Entry 4DR1 (X-ray diffraction, 3.60 A resolution); this record covers chains A and L of the 21 polymer chains in the assembly.

# Chain A
Molecule: 16S rRNA
From: Thermus thermophilus
Sequence (1522 nucleotides; each row starts with the number of its first residue; note: 42 numbers in that range are skipped by the numbering (no residue carries them; nothing is unmodelled there); a row labelled like 190A-190L holds insertion residues (190A, then the next letters in order); numbering starts at 0):
     0 UUUGUUGGAG AGUUUGAUCC UGGCUCAGGG UGAACGCUGG CGGCGUGCCU AAGACAUGCA
    60 AGUCGUGCGG G
    73 CCGCGGGGUU UU
    88 ACUCCG
    95 UGGUC
   101 AGCGGCGGAC GGGUGAGUAA CGCGUGGGU
  129A G
   130 ACCUACCCGG AAGAGGGGGA CAACCCGGGG AAACUCGGGC UAAUCCCCCA UGUGGACCCG
   190 C
190A-190L CCCUUGGGGUGU
   191 GUCCAAAGGG CUUU
   216 GCCCGCUUCC GGAUGGGCCC GCGUCCCAUC AGCUAGUUGG UGGGGUAAUG GCCCACCAAG
   276 GCGACGACGG GUAGCCGGUC UGAGAGGAUG GCCGGCCACA GGGGCACUGA GACACGGGCC
   336 CCACUCCUAC GGGAGGCAGC AGUUAGGAAU CUUCCGCAAU GGGCGCAAGC CUGACGGAGC
   396 GACGCCGCUU GGAGGAAGAA GCCCUUCGGG GUGUAAACUC CUGAA
   442 CCCGGGACGA AACCCCCGAC GA
   474 GGGGACUGAC GGUACCGGG
   494 GUAAUAGCGC CGGCCAACUC CGUGCCAGCA GCCGCGGUAA UACGGAGGGC GCGAGCGUUA
   554 CCCGGAUUCA CUGGGCGUAA AGGGCGUGUA GGCGGCCUGG GGCGUCCCAU GUGAAAGACC
   614 ACGGCUCAAC CGUGGGGGAG CGUGGGAUAC GCUCAGGCUA GACGGUGGGA GAGGGUGGUG
   674 GAAUUCCCGG AGUAGCGGUG AAAUGCGCAG AUACCGGGAG GAACGCCGAU GGCGAAGGCA
   734 GCCACCUGGU CCACCCGUGA CGCUGAGGCG CGAAAGCGUG GGGAGCAAAC CGGAUUAGAU
   794 ACCCGGGUAG UCCACGCCCU AAACGAUGCG CGCUAGGUCU CUGGGUCU
   848 CCUGGGGGCC GAAGCUAACG CGUUAAGCGC GCCGCCUGGG GAGUACGGCC GCAAGGCUGA
   908 AACUCAAAGG AAUUGACGGG GGCCCGCACA AGCGGUGGAG CAUGUGGUUU AAUUCGAAGX
   968 AACGCGAAGA ACCUUACCAG GCCUUGACAU GCUAGG
 1003A G
  1004 AACCCGGGUG AAAGCCUGGG GUGCCCC
1030A-1030D GCGA
  1031 GGGGAGCCCU AGCACAGGUG CUGCAUGGCC GUCGUCAGCU CGUGCCGUGA GGUGUUGGGU
  1091 UAAGUCCCGC AACGAGCGCA ACCCCCGCCG UUAGUUGCCA GCGGUUCGGC CGGGCACUCU
  1151 AACGGGACUG CCCGCGAAA
  1171 GCGGGAGGAA GGAGGGGACG ACGUCUGGUC AGCAUGGCCC UUACGGCCUG GGCGACACAC
  1231 GUGCUACAAU GCCCACUACA AAGCGAUGCC ACCCGGCAAC GGGGAGCUAA UCGCAAAAAG
  1291 GUGGGCCCAG UUCGGAUUGG GGUCUGCAAC CCGACCCCAU GAAGCCGGAA UCGCUAGUAA
  1351 UCGCGGAUCA G
 1361A C
  1362 CAUGCCGCGG UGAAUACGUU CCCGGGCCUU GUACACACXG CCXGUXACGC CAUGGGAGCG
  1422 GGCUCUACCC GAAGUCGCCG GG
  1446 AGCCUACGGG
  1459 CAGGCGCCGA GGGUAGGGCC CGUGACUGGG GCGAAGUCGU AACAAGGUAG CUGUACCGGA
  1519 AGGUGCGGCU GGAUCCACUC CUUUCU
Unresolved in the structure: 0-4, 1534-1538
Sequence notes: conflict C1534 (A2157 in M26923.1), A1535 (C2158 in M26923.1)
Modified positions: PSU (pseudouridine-5'-monophosphate) at position 516, 7MG (7N-methyl-8-hydroguanosine-5'-monophosphate) at position 527, M2G (N2-dimethylguanosine-5'-monophosphate) at position 966, 5MC (5-methylcytidine-5'-monophosphate) at position 967, 2MG (2N-methylguanosine-5'-monophosphate) at position 1207, 5MC (5-methylcytidine-5'-monophosphate) at position 1400, 4OC (4n,o2'-methylcytidine-5'-monophosphate) at position 1402, 5MC (5-methylcytidine-5'-monophosphate) at position 1404, 5MC (5-methylcytidine-5'-monophosphate) at position 1407, UR3 (3-methyluridine-5'-monophoshate) at position 1498, MA6 (6N-dimethyladenosine-5'-monophoshate) at position 1518, MA6 (6N-dimethyladenosine-5'-monophoshate) at position 1519, PSU (pseudouridine-5'-monophosphate) at position 1540, PSU (pseudouridine-5'-monophosphate) at position 1541
Metal / ion sites: Mg2+ site 1 near U5 (its only coordinating residue here); Mg2+ site 2 near G21 (its only coordinating residue here); Mg2+ site 3 near G22 (its only coordinating residue here); Mg2+ site 4: G46, G394; Mg2+ site 5: C48, G115; Mg2+ site 6: C58, U387; Mg2+ site 7: A59, U387; Mg2+ site 8: G61, U62, G105; Mg2+ site 9 near G70 (its only coordinating residue here); Mg2+ site 10 near U90 (its only coordinating residue here); Mg2+ site 11 near C92 (its only coordinating residue here); Mg2+ site 12 near G107 (its only coordinating residue here); 102 more Mg2+ sites not listed

# Chain L
Molecule: 30S ribosomal protein S12
From: Thermus thermophilus
Reference sequence: F6DEQ7 (F6DEQ7_THETG); residues 1-135 here = UniProt positions 1-135
Amino-acid sequence (135 residues; row label = number of the first residue in the row):
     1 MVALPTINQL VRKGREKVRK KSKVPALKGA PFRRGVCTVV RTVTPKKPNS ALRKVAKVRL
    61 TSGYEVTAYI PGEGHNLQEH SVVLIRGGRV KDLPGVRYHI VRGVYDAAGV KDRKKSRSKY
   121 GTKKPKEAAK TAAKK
Unresolved in the structure: 1-4, 129-135
Modified positions: Asp-92 ((3s)-3-(methylsulfanyl)-l-aspartic acid; 0TD)

# How chain A and chain L interact
Pairs across the interface (124; chain A residue first):
  U24(A) with Lys-23(L), phosphate contact
  A33(A) with Phe-32(L), base contact
  C34(A) with Phe-32(L), sugar contact; Val-101(L), sugar contact; Val-104(L), phosphate contact
  G35(A) with Val-104(L), phosphate contact; Arg-117(L), hydrogen bond to the sugar; Ser-118(L), hydrogen bond to the sugar; Gly-121(L), sugar contact
  C36(A) with Arg-117(L), sugar contact; Thr-122(L), sugar contact; Lys-123(L), salt bridge to the phosphate; Lys-124(L), phosphate contact
  U37(A) with Lys-123(L), salt bridge to the phosphate; Lys-124(L), hydrogen bond to the phosphate
  C241(A) with Arg-19(L), hydrogen bond to the phosphate
  C242(A) with Arg-19(L), salt bridge to the phosphate
  G302(A) with Lys-17(L), salt bridge to the phosphate
  A303(A) with Lys-17(L), phosphate contact
  G362(A) with Arg-33(L), hydrogen bond to the phosphate; Arg-34(L), salt bridge to the phosphate; Thr-61(L), phosphate contact
  A363(A) with Ala-30(L), base contact; Pro-31(L), base contact; Phe-32(L), sugar contact; Arg-33(L), salt bridge to the phosphate; Arg-34(L), salt bridge to the phosphate; Thr-61(L), hydrogen bond to the phosphate; Leu-84(L), sugar contact; Tyr-105(L), sugar contact
  G500(A) with Lys-124(L), salt bridge to the phosphate
  C501(A) with Arg-117(L), salt bridge to the phosphate; Ser-118(L), hydrogen bond to the phosphate; Lys-124(L), salt bridge to the phosphate
  G502(A) with Lys-115(L), phosphate contact; Ser-116(L), phosphate contact; Arg-117(L), hydrogen bond to the phosphate; Ser-118(L), hydrogen bond to the phosphate; Lys-119(L), hydrogen bond to the phosphate
  C503(A) with Ser-116(L), hydrogen bond to the phosphate; Lys-119(L), salt bridge to the phosphate
  C518(A) with Ser-50(L), base contact
  C519(A) with Ser-50(L), hydrogen bond to the phosphate; Ala-51(L), phosphate contact
  A520(A) with Ala-51(L), phosphate contact; Leu-52(L), hydrogen bond to the phosphate; Lys-54(L), salt bridge to the phosphate; Glu-73(L), hydrogen bond to the sugar
  G521(A) with Arg-53(L), hydrogen bond to the base; Lys-54(L), salt bridge to the phosphate; Gly-72(L), sugar contact; Glu-73(L), phosphate contact
  C522(A) with Asn-49(L), base contact; Arg-53(L), base contact; Tyr-69(L), hydrogen bond to the phosphate; Pro-71(L), phosphate contact; Gly-72(L), hydrogen bond to the phosphate; Asp-92(L), base contact; Tyr-120(L), hydrogen bond to the phosphate
  A523(A) with Arg-53(L), base contact; Val-90(L), base contact; Asp-92(L), base contact; Tyr-120(L), phosphate contact
  C526(A) with Lys-91(L), salt bridge to the phosphate
  7MG_527(A) with Asn-49(L), hydrogen bond to the base
  C528(A) with Asn-49(L), hydrogen bond to the base
  G529(A) with Pro-48(L), base contact; Asn-49(L), base contact; Ser-50(L), hydrogen bond to the base
  G537(A) with Glu-73(L), sugar contact; Arg-113(L), salt bridge to the phosphate
  G538(A) with Arg-113(L), salt bridge to the phosphate; Lys-114(L), hydrogen bond to the phosphate; Lys-115(L), hydrogen bond to the phosphate
  A539(A) with Lys-114(L), salt bridge to the phosphate; Lys-115(L), phosphate contact
  G541(A) with Lys-115(L), base contact
  G550(A) with Lys-119(L), sugar contact
  U551(A) with Phe-32(L), base contact; Arg-86(L), sugar contact
  U552(A) with Pro-31(L), hydrogen bond to the sugar; Phe-32(L), base contact; Arg-86(L), hydrogen bond to the sugar; Gly-87(L), phosphate contact
  A553(A) with Gly-29(L), hydrogen bond to the sugar; Pro-31(L), sugar contact; Gly-88(L), phosphate contact
  C554(A) with Ser-22(L), hydrogen bond to the phosphate
  C555(A) with Lys-20(L), salt bridge to the phosphate
  C556(A) with Lys-20(L), phosphate contact
  C562(A) with Arg-15(L), phosphate contact; Glu-16(L), hydrogen bond to the sugar; Val-18(L), phosphate contact
  A563(A) with Arg-15(L), hydrogen bond to the base
  C564(A) with Leu-10(L), phosphate contact; Arg-15(L), salt bridge to the phosphate
  G567(A) with Pro-5(L), base contact; Arg-15(L), hydrogen bond to the base
  G568(A) with Pro-5(L), base contact
  G585(A) with Asn-8(L), sugar contact
  C879(A) with Asn-8(L), phosphate contact
  C880(A) with Thr-6(L), hydrogen bond to the phosphate; Asn-8(L), hydrogen bond to the phosphate; Gln-9(L), phosphate contact; Arg-12(L), salt bridge to the phosphate
  G881(A) with Gln-9(L), hydrogen bond to the phosphate; Arg-12(L), salt bridge to the phosphate; Lys-13(L), salt bridge to the phosphate
  C882(A) with Pro-5(L), base contact; Gln-9(L), base contact; Lys-13(L), salt bridge to the phosphate
  U884(A) with Arg-15(L), base contact
  A909(A) with Lys-21(L), phosphate contact
  C910(A) with Arg-97(L), salt bridge to the phosphate
  U911(A) with Arg-97(L), salt bridge to the phosphate
  C912(A) with Lys-46(L), phosphate contact; Lys-47(L), hydrogen bond to the phosphate; Pro-94(L), phosphate contact
  A913(A) with Lys-47(L), salt bridge to the phosphate; Lys-91(L), salt bridge to the phosphate
  C1412(A) with Lys-57(L), salt bridge to the phosphate
  C1490(A) with Lys-46(L), phosphate contact
  G1491(A) with Lys-46(L), salt bridge to the phosphate
  A1492(A) with Lys-47(L), phosphate contact
Other interface residues (no listed pair), chain A (63 interface residues in all): A32, A364, C504, C525, A759, C883
Other interface residues (no listed pair), chain L (64 interface residues in all): Val-24, Arg-89, Gly-95

# Summary
The interface between chain A and chain L involves 63 residues on one side and 64 on the other, with 34
hydrogen bonds and 29 salt bridges. Polar pairs include G521(A)/Arg-53(L), 7MG_527(A)/Asn-49(L) and
C528(A)/Asn-49(L). G46(A) and G394(A) form the Mg2+ site 4.
Here chain A is 16S rRNA and chain L is 30S ribosomal protein S12, both from Thermus thermophilus. Entry 4DR1
(Crystal structure of the apo 30S ribosomal subunit from Thermus thermophilus (HB8)) was determined by X-ray
diffraction, deposited together with 4DR2, 4DR3, 4DR4, 4DR5, 4DR6 and 4DR7.
